PDB entry 8R5G | electron microscopy, 4.28 A resolution (low resolution: residue-level contacts below are approximate; hydrogen-bond / salt-bridge calls are withheld) | chains A and U of the 12 polymer chains in the assembly

# Chain A
Protein: Capsid protein
Source organism: Staphylococcus phage 812
UniProt: A1YTN7 (A1YTN7_9CAUD); residue numbers follow UniProt; this construct covers 1-292
Chain sequence (292 residues; each row starts with the number of its first residue):
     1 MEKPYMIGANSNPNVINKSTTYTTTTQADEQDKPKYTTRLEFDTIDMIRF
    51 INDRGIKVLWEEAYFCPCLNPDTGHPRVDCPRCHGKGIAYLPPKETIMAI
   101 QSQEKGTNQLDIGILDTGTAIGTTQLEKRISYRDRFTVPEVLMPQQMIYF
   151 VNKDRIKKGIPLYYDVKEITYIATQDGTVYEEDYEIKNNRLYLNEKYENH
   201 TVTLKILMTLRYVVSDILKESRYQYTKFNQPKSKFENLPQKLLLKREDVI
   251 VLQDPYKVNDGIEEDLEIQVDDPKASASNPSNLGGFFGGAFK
Unresolved in the structure: 1, 270-292
Bound ions: Zn2+: Cys66, Cys68, Cys80, Cys83

# Chain U
Protein: Non-cytoplasmic protein
Source organism: Staphylococcus phage 812
UniProt: A0A0U1WIM1 (A0A0U1WIM1_9CAUD); residues 1-152 here = UniProt positions 1-152
Chain sequence (152 residues; numbered 1 to 152; the number before each row is that of its first residue):
     1 MADEISLNPIQDAKPIDDIVDIMTYLKNGKVLRVKQDNQGDILVRMSPGK
    51 HKFTEVSRDLDKESFYYKRHWVLYNVSVNSLITFDVYLDEEYSETTKVKY
   101 PKDTIVEYTREDQEKDVAMIKEILTDNNGNYFYALIGETMLFDENKLNKV
   151 KD
Unresolved in the structure: 1-8

# Chain A / chain U interface
Residue-residue contacts (17; chain A residue first):
  Arg82(A) with His70(U)
  Pro92(A) with Val72(U); Leu73(U); Tyr74(U)
  Pro93(A) with Tyr74(U)
  Tyr256(A) with Gln39(U); Gly40(U); Arg58(U)
  Lys257(A) with Gln39(U)
  Val258(A) with Tyr74(U)
  Asn259(A) with Gln36(U); Ser80(U)
  Asp260(A) with Ser77(U); Phe84(U)
  Gly261(A) with Thr83(U); Phe84(U)
  Ile262(A) with Asn79(U)
Interface residues without a listed pair, chain U (15 interface residues in all): Asp41, Ile42

# In short
10 residues of chain A and 15 residues of chain U are in contact. Cys66(A), Cys68(A), Cys80(A) and Cys83(A)
form the Zn2+ site.
Here chain A is Capsid protein and chain U is Non-cytoplasmic protein, both from Staphylococcus phage 812.
Entry 8R5G (Neck-tail junction of phage 812 virion (C6)) was determined by electron microscopy together with
8Q01, 8Q1I, 8Q7D, 8QEK, 8QEM, 8QJE, 8QKH and 8R69 from the same study.
